8XJM - chains A and R of the 5 polymer chains in the assembly; structure by electron microscopy, 2.85 A resolution.

[Chain A]
Name: Engineered miniGq
Source organism: synthetic construct
Sequence (246 residues; each row starts with the number of its first residue):
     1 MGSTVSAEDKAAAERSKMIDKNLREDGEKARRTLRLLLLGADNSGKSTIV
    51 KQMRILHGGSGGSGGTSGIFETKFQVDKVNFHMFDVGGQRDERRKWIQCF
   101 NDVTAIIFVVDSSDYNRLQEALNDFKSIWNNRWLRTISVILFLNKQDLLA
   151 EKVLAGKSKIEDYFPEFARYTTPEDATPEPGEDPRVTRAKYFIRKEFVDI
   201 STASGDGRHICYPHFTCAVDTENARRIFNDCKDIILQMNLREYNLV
Unresolved in the structure: 1-4, 55-67, 88-92

[Chain R]
Name: Fusion tag, Prostaglandin F2-alpha receptor, LgBiT
Source organism: synthetic construct
Reference sequence: P43088 (PF2R_HUMAN); residues 1-327 carry their UniProt numbers (327 of 588 residues fall inside the UniProt entry; the rest is not from it)
Sequence (588 residues; each row starts with the number of its first residue; numbers below 1 keep their minus sign (Asp-84 is residue -84)):
   -84 DYKDDDDHHHHHHHHGQPGNGSAFLLAPNGSHAPDHNVTQQRDEGGSGQP
   -34 GNGSAFLLAPNGSHAPDHNVTQQRDEENLYFQGVDMSMNNSKQLVSPAAA
    16 LLSNTTCQTENRLSVFFSVIFMTVGILSNSLAIAILMKAYQRFRQKSKAS
    66 FLLLASGLVITDFFGHLINGAIAVFVYASDKEWIRFDQSNVLCSIFGICM
   116 VFSGLCPLLLGSVMAIERCIGVTKPIFHSTKITSKHVKMMLSGVCLFAVF
   166 IALLPILGHRDYKIQASRTWCFYNTEDIKDWEDRFYLLLFSFLGLLALGV
   216 SLLCNAITGITLLRVKFKSQQHRQGRSHHLEMVIQLLAIMCVSCICWSPF
   266 LVTMANIGINGNHSLETCETTLFALRMATWNQILDPWVYILLRKAVLKNL
   316 YKLASQCCGVHVGSSGGGGSGGGGSSGAAAVFTLEDFVGDWEQTAAYNLD
   366 QVLEQGGVSSLLQNLAVSVTPIQRIVRSGENALKIDIHVIIPYEGLSADQ
   416 MAQIEEVFKVVYPVDDHHFKVILPYGTLVIDGVTPNMLNYFGRPYEGIAV
   466 FDGKKITVTGTLWNGNKIIDERLITPDGSMLFRVTINS
Unresolved in the structure: -84 to 25, 233-241, 322-503
UniProt features mapped onto this chain:
  - glycosylation (N-linked (GlcNAc...) asparagine): Asn4, Asn19
Disulfides: Cys108-Cys186
Small-molecule neighbours: 7WT (Z-7-[(1R,2R,3R,5S)-3,5-bis(oxidanyl)-2-[(3R)-3-oxidanyl-5-phenyl-pentyl]cyclopentyl]hept-5-enoic acid): Leu28, Ser29, Phe32, Ser33, Phe36, Met37, Gly80, His81, Asn84, Gly85, Ala88, Tyr92, Phe111, Met115, Ser118, Gly119, Thr184, Trp185, Phe187, Phe205, Trp262, Phe265, Leu287, Leu290, Arg291, Ala293, Thr294, Gln297

[Interface between chain A and chain R]
Residue-residue contacts (46):
  Arg31(A) - Arg59(R)
  Arg31(A) - Ser62(R)
  Arg31(A) - Lys63(R)
  Arg31(A) - Thr145(R)
  Arg31(A) - Ser149(R)
  Arg32(A) - Thr145(R)
  Leu34(A) - Thr145(R)
  Val79(A) - Ile141(R)  hydrophobic
  Phe228(A) - Ile141(R)  hydrophobic
  Lys232(A) - Pro140(R)
  Lys232(A) - Ile141(R)
  Ile235(A) - Pro140(R)
  Ile235(A) - Ile141(R)  hydrophobic
  Ile235(A) - Ser144(R)
  Leu236(A) - Val137(R)  hydrophobic
  Leu236(A) - Pro140(R)
  Gln237(A) - His244(R)  hydrogen bond
  Met238(A) - Ser62(R)
  Asn239(A) - Gly136(R)  hydrogen bond (side chain-backbone)
  Asn239(A) - Pro140(R)
  Leu240(A) - His244(R)
  Arg241(A) - Phe58(R)
  Glu242(A) - Phe58(R)
  Glu242(A) - Ala64(R)
  Glu242(A) - Ser65(R)  hydrogen bond (side chain-backbone)
  Glu242(A) - Phe66(R)  hydrogen bond (side chain-backbone)
  Glu242(A) - Leu67(R)
  Tyr243(A) - Phe66(R)  hydrophobic
  Tyr243(A) - Glu132(R)
  Tyr243(A) - Arg133(R)
  Tyr243(A) - Gly136(R)
  Tyr243(A) - Met247(R)  hydrophobic
  Tyr243(A) - Gln250(R)
  Asn244(A) - His243(R)  hydrogen bond (side chain-backbone)
  Asn244(A) - Glu246(R)
  Asn244(A) - Met247(R)
  Asn244(A) - Gln250(R)  hydrogen bond
  Asn244(A) - Arg308(R)
  Leu245(A) - Phe58(R)
  Leu245(A) - Ala310(R)  hydrophobic
  Val246(A) - Ile50(R)
  Val246(A) - Leu51(R)  hydrophobic
  Val246(A) - Phe66(R)  hydrophobic
  Val246(A) - Leu67(R)  hydrophobic
  Val246(A) - Ile305(R)
  Val246(A) - Val311(R)
Interface residues without a listed pair, chain A (20 interface residues in all): Glu28, Lys78
Interface residues without a listed pair, chain R (37 interface residues in all): Ala54, Arg57, Lys61, His143, Lys146, Thr148, Lys150, Leu227, Val230

[Overview]
20 residues of chain A and 37 residues of chain R are in contact, with 6 hydrogen bonds. Polar contacts
include Gln237(A)-His244(R), Asn239(A)-Gly136(R) and Glu242(A)-Ser65(R). Bound to chain R: compound 7WT.
Chain A is Engineered miniGq and chain R is Fusion tag, Prostaglandin F2-alpha receptor, LgBiT, both from
synthetic construct; the structure, Latanoprost acid bound Prostaglandin F2-alpha receptor-Gq Protein Complex,
was determined by electron microscopy, deposited together with 8XJK, 8XJL, 8XJN and 8XJO.
